PDB entry 8RNB | electron microscopy, 3.31 A resolution | chains F and G of the 5 polymer chains in the assembly

== Chain F ==
Molecule: Polymerase basic protein 2
Source organism: Influenza B virus (B/Memphis/13/2003)
UniProtKB: Q5V8X3 (Q5V8X3_9INFB); residue numbers follow UniProt; this construct covers 1-770
Sequence (799 residues; row label = number of the first residue in the row):
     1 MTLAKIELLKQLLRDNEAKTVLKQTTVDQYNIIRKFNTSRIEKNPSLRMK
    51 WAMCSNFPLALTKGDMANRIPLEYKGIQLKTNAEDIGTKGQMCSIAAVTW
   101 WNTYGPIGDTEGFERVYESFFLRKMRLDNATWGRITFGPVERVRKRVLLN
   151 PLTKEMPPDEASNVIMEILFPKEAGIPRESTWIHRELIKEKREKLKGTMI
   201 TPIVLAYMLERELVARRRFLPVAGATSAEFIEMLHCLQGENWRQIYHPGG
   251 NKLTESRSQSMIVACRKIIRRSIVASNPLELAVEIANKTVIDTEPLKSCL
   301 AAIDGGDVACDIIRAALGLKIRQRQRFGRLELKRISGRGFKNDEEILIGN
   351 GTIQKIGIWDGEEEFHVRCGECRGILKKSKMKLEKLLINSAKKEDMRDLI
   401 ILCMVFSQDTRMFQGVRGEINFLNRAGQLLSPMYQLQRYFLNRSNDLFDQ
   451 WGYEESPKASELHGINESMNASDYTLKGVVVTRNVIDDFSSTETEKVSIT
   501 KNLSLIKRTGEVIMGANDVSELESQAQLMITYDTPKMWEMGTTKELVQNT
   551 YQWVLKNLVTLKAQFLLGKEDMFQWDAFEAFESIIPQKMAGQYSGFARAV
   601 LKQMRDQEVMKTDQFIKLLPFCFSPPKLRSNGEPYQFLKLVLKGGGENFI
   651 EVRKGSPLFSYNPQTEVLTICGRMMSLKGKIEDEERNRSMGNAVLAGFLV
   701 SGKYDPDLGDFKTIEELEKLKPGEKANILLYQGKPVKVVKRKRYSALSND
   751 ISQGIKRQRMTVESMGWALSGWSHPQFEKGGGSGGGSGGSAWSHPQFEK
Not modelled in the structure: 141-226, 489-492, 744-799
Differences from the reference sequence: expression tag (771-799)

== Chain G ==
Molecule: Acidic leucine-rich nuclear phosphoprotein 32 family member A
Source organism: Homo sapiens
UniProtKB: P39687 (AN32A_HUMAN); residue numbers follow UniProt; this construct covers 1-249
Sequence (275 residues; row label = number of the first residue in the row; numbers below 1 keep their minus sign (Met-25 is residue -25)):
   -25 MKHHHHHHPMSDYDIPTTENLYFQGAMEMGRRIHLELRNRTPSDVKELVL
    25 DNSRSNEGKLEGLTDEFEELEFLSTINVGLTSIANLPKLNKLKKLELSDN
    75 RVSGGLEVLAEKCPNLTHLNLSGNKIKDLSTIEPLKKLENLKSLDLFNCE
   125 VTNLNDYRENVFKLLPQLTYLDGYDRDDKEAPDSDAEGYVEGLDDEEEDE
   175 DEEEYDEDAQVVEDEEDEDEEEEGEEEDVSGEEEEDEEGYNDGEVDDEED
   225 EEELGEEERGQKRKREPEDEGEDDD
Not modelled in the structure: -25 to 0, 156-249
Differences from the reference sequence: initiating methionine (-25); expression tag (-24 to 0)
Curated features (UniProtKB/Swiss-Prot):
  - region: Arg150 to Glu174 (Necessary for tumor-suppressive function)
  - modified residue: Thr15 (Phosphothreonine), Ser17 (Phosphoserine), Ser158 (Phosphoserine), Ser204 (Phosphoserine)
  - mutagenesis: Ser158 (S158A: Complete loss of phosphorylation; when associated with A-204; S158A: No loss of phosphorylation), Glu189 (E189A: Loss of interaction with influenza virus A PB2), Glu196 (E196A: Loss of interaction with influenza virus A PB2), Ser204 (S204A: Complete loss of phosphorylation; when associated with A-158; S204A: No loss of phosphorylation)

== Interface between chain F and chain G ==
Contacting residue pairs (5):
  Arg629(F) - Arg150(G)
  Arg629(F) - Asp151(G)  salt bridge
  Ser630(F) - Arg150(G)  hydrogen bond
  Glu718(F) - Asp151(G)
  Lys719(F) - Asp152(G)
Also at the interface, not in a pair above, chain F (6 interface residues in all): Asn631, Tyr635
Also at the interface, not in a pair above, chain G (4 interface residues in all): Lys153

== In short ==
Chain F and chain G form an interface of 6 and 4 residues respectively, with 1 hydrogen bond and 1 salt
bridge. Polar pairs include Arg629(F)-Asp151(G) and Ser630(F)-Arg150(G). Curated annotation (UniProt) lists 4
mutagenesis sites on chain G.
Here chain F is Polymerase basic protein 2 (Influenza B virus (B/Memphis/13/2003)) and chain G is Acidic
leucine-rich nuclear phosphoprotein 32 family member A (Homo sapiens). Entry 8RNB (Influenza B polymerase,
encapsidase plus 627(R) / human ANP32A (from "Influenza B polymerase apo-trimer" | Local ...) was determined
by electron microscopy (same publication as 8RN1, 8RN2, 8RN3, 8RN4, 8RN5, 8RN6 and 5 further entries).
